9E4Y - chains C and G of the 8 polymer chains in the assembly; structure by electron microscopy, 4.30 A resolution (low resolution: residue-level contacts below are approximate; hydrogen-bond / salt-bridge calls are withheld).

[Chain C]
Molecule: Isoform Flip of Glutamate receptor 2
From: Rattus norvegicus
Reference sequence: P19491 (GRIA2_RAT), isoform P19491-2; aligned to UniProt positions 25-835 over residues 10-820 (the alignment contains insertions or deletions, so no single offset holds)
Chain sequence (811 residues; row label = number of the first residue in the row):
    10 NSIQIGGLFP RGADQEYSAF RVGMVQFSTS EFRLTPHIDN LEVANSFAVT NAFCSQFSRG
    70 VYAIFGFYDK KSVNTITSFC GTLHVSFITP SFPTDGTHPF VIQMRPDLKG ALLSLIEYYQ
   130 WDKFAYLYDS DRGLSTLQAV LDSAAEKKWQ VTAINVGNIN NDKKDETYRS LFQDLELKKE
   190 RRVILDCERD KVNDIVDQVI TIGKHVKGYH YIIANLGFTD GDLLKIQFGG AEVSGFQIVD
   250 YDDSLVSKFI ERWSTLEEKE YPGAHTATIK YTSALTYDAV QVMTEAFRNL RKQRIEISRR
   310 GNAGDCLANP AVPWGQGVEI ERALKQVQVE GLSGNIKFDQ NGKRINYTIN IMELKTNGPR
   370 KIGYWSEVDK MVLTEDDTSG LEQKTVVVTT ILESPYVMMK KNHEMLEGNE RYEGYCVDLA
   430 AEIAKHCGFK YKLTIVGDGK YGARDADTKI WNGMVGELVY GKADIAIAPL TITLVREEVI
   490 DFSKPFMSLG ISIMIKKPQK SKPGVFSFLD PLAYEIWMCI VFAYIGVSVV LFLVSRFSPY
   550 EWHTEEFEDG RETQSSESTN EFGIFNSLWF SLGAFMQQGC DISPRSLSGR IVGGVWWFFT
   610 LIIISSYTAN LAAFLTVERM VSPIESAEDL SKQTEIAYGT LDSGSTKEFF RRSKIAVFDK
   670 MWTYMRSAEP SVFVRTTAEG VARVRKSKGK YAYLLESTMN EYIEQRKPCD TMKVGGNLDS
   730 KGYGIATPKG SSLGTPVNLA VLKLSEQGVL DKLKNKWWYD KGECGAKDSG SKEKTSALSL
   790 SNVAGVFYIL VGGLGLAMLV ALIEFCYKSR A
Disordered / not traced: 550-564
Cystine bridges: Cys-63/Cys-315, Cys-718/Cys-773
Sequence notes: conflict Glu-241 (Asn256 in P19491), Leu-382 (Val397 in P19491), Glu-384 (Gly405 in P19491), Asp-385 (Asn406 in P19491), Gln-392 (Asn413 in P19491)
Residues lining bound ligands:
  - cyclothiazide (CYZ), molecule 1: Ile-481, Pro-494, Ser-497, Asp-728, Ser-729, Lys-730, Gly-731
  - cyclothiazide (CYZ), molecule 2: Pro-494, Phe-495, Met-496, Ser-497, Leu-751, Leu-759, Asp-760, Lys-763
  - glutamic acid (GLU): Tyr-450, Pro-478, Leu-479, Thr-480, Arg-485, Thr-649, Leu-650, Gly-653, Ser-654, Thr-655, Lys-656, Leu-703, Leu-704, Glu-705, Tyr-732
Curated features (UniProtKB/Swiss-Prot):
  - glycosylation: Asn-355 (N-linked (GlcNAc...) asparagine)
Reported in the primary citation:
  - binding site for Memantine: Gln-586, Ile-613, Thr-617
  - conformationally variable residues: Gln-586

[Chain G]
Molecule: Voltage-dependent calcium channel gamma-2 subunit
From: Mus musculus
Reference sequence: O88602 (CCG2_MOUSE); residues 1002-1207 here correspond to UniProt positions 3-208 (UniProt number = residue number - 999)
Chain sequence (208 residues; row label = number of the first residue in the row):
  1002 LFDRGVQMLL TTVGAFAAFS LMTIAVGTDY WLYSRGVCKT KSVSENETSK KNEEVMTHSG
  1062 LWRTCCLEGN FKGLCKQIDH FPEDADYEAD TAEYFLRAVR ASSIFPILSV ILLFMGGLCI
  1122 AASEFYKTRH NIILSAGIFF VSAGLSNIIG IIVYISANAG DPSKSDSKKN SYSYGWSFYF
  1182 GALSFIIAEM VGVLAVHMFI DRHKQLTG
Disordered / not traced: 1043-1050, 1162-1169
Cystine bridges: Cys-1039/Cys-1067, Cys-1066/Cys-1076
Sequence notes: expression tag (1208-1209)
Curated features (UniProtKB/Swiss-Prot):
  - glycosylation: Asn-1047 (N-linked (GlcNAc...) asparagine)

[Chain C / chain G interface]
Pairs across the interface (25; chain C residue first):
  Glu-524(C) / Tyr-1173(G)
  Glu-524(C) / Tyr-1175(G)
  Met-527(C) / Tyr-1175(G)
  Met-527(C) / Phe-1179(G)
  Cys-528(C) / Ile-1156(G)
  Phe-531(C) / Ala-1183(G)
  Phe-531(C) / Phe-1186(G)
  Ile-534(C) / Phe-1186(G)
  Ile-534(C) / Ile-1187(G)
  Ile-534(C) / Glu-1190(G)
  Gly-535(C) / Phe-1186(G)
  Val-538(C) / Glu-1190(G)
  Val-538(C) / Val-1194(G)
  Phe-541(C) / Val-1194(G)
  Phe-541(C) / Val-1197(G)
  Phe-541(C) / His-1198(G)
  Leu-542(C) / Val-1142(G)
  Phe-546(C) / Leu-1135(G)
  Phe-546(C) / Val-1197(G)
  Phe-546(C) / Phe-1200(G)
  Tyr-549(C) / His-1204(G)
  Glu-566(C) / His-1204(G)
  Glu-566(C) / Thr-1208(G)
  Ile-573(C) / Val-1194(G)
  Ile-573(C) / His-1198(G)
Interface residues without a listed pair, chain G (22 interface residues in all): Gly-1138, Ile-1139, Ile-1149, Ile-1152, Ile-1201, Lys-1205

[In short]
The interface between chain C and chain G involves 13 residues on one side and 22 on the other. Bound to chain
C: cyclothiazide and glutamic acid. The paper reports a binding site for Memantine at Gln-586(C), Ile-613(C)
and Thr-617(C); conformational variability at Gln-586(C).
Here chain C is Isoform Flip of Glutamate receptor 2 (Rattus norvegicus) and chain G is Voltage-dependent
calcium channel gamma-2 subunit (Mus musculus). Entry 9E4Y (GluA2-gamma2 complex bound to memantine,
glutamate, and cyclothiazide) was determined by electron microscopy together with 9E4Z from the same study.
